Entry 7UC5 (X-ray diffraction, 1.95 A resolution); this record covers chains A and C of the 3 polymer chains in the assembly.

== Chain A ==
Name: HLA class I histocompatibility antigen, A alpha chain
Source organism: Homo sapiens
Reference sequence: P04439 (HLAA_HUMAN); residues 1-277 here correspond to UniProt positions 25-301 (UniProt number = residue number + 24)
Sequence (277 residues; numbered 1 to 277; the number before each row is that of its first residue):
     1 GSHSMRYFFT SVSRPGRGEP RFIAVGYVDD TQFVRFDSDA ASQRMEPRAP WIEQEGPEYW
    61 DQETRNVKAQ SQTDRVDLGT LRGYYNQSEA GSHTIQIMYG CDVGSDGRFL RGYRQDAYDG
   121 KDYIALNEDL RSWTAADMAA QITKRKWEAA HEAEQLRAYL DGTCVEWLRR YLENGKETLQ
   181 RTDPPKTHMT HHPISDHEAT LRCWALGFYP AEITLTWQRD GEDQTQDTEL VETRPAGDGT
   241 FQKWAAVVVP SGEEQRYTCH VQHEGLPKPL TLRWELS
Cystine bridges: C101-C164, C203-C259
UniProt features mapped onto this chain:
  - region: E275 to S277 (Connecting peptide)
  - binding site (a peptide antigen): Y7, T73, Y84, D116, T143, K146, Y159, Y171
  - modified residue: Y59 (Sulfotyrosine)
  - glycosylation: N86 (N-linked (GlcNAc...) asparagine)

== Chain C ==
Name: Nucleoprotein peptide
Notes: fragment: ilrgsvahk
Reference sequence: P26079 (NCAP_I46A1); residues 1-9 here correspond to UniProt positions 265-273 (UniProt number = residue number + 264)
Sequence (9 residues; each row starts with the number of its first residue):
     1 ILRGSVAHK

== Interface between chain A and chain C ==
Contacting residue pairs - 45 pairs, chain A then chain C:
  M5(A) with I1(C)
  Y7(A) with I1(C), hydrogen bond (side chain-backbone); L2(C)
  F9(A) with L2(C), hydrophobic
  M45(A) with L2(C), hydrophobic
  Y59(A) with I1(C), hydrophobic
  Q62(A) with I1(C)
  E63(A) with I1(C); L2(C), hydrogen bond (side chain-backbone)
  N66(A) with L2(C); R3(C); G4(C)
  V67(A) with L2(C)
  Q70(A) with V6(C)
  T73(A) with V6(C); A7(C); H8(C)
  V76(A) with H8(C)
  D77(A) with A7(C); H8(C); K9(C), hydrogen bond (side chain-backbone)
  T80(A) with K9(C)
  L81(A) with K9(C)
  Y84(A) with K9(C), hydrogen bond (side chain-backbone)
  I95(A) with K9(C)
  Y99(A) with L2(C); R3(C), hydrogen bond (side chain-backbone)
  R114(A) with R3(C)
  D116(A) with K9(C), salt bridge
  Y123(A) with K9(C)
  T143(A) with K9(C), hydrogen bond (side chain-backbone)
  K146(A) with K9(C), hydrogen bond (side chain-backbone)
  W147(A) with A7(C); H8(C), hydrogen bond (side chain-backbone); K9(C)
  E152(A) with R3(C), salt bridge; A7(C)
  Q155(A) with R3(C); S5(C), hydrogen bond
  L156(A) with R3(C)
  Y159(A) with I1(C), hydrogen bond (side chain-backbone); L2(C); R3(C)
  W167(A) with I1(C)
  Y171(A) with I1(C), hydrogen bond (side chain-backbone)
Also at the interface, not in a pair above, chain A (33 interface residues in all): A69, I97, T163

== Summary ==
33 residues of chain A face 9 of chain C across their interface, with 11 hydrogen bonds and 2 salt bridges.
Among the polar pairs are D116(A)-K9(C), E152(A)-R3(C) and Y7(A)-I1(C). UniProt lists 8 peptide
antigen-binding residues on chain A.
Chain A is HLA class I histocompatibility antigen, A alpha chain (Homo sapiens) and chain C is Nucleoprotein
peptide; the structure, Crystal Structure of HLA A*0301 in complex with ILRGSVAHK, a 9-mer epitope from
Influenza A, was determined by X-ray diffraction.
